PDB entry 6HZ7 | electron microscopy, 4.30 A resolution (low resolution: residue-level contacts below are approximate; hydrogen-bond / salt-bridge calls are withheld) | chains J and K of the 14 polymer chains in the assembly

# Chain J (and K)
Name: 5-methylcytosine-specific restriction enzyme B
From: Escherichia coli (strain K12)
Notes: EC 3.1.21.-; chain K of this document is another copy of the same molecule, construct and numbering; everything in this record applies to it too
Reference sequence: P15005 (MCRB_ECOLI), isoform P15005-2; residues 162-459 here correspond to UniProt positions 1-298 (UniProt number = residue number - 161)
Chain sequence (307 residues; numbered 162 to 468; the number before each row is that of its first residue):
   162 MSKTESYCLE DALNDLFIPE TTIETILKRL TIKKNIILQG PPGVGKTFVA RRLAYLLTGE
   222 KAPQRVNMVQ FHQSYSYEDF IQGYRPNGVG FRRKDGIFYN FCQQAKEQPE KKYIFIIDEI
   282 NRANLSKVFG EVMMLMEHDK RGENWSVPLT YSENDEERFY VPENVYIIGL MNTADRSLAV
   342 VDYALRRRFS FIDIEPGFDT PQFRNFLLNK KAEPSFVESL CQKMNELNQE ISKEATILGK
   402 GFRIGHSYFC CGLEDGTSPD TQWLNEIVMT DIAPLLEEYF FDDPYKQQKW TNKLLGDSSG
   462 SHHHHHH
Not modelled in the structure: 162-173, 458-468 (chain K: 162-172, 458-468)
Construct notes: expression tag (460-468)
Small-molecule neighbours:
  - GDP (guanosine-5'-diphosphate): Asp-176, Leu-177, Phe-178, Ile-179, Pro-202, Pro-203, Gly-204, Val-205, Gly-206, Lys-207, Thr-208, Phe-209, His-407, Ser-408, Cys-411, Cys-412
  - GMP-PNP (GNP; phosphoaminophosphonic acid-guanylate ester): Glu-298, Asp-300, Lys-301, Ala-345, Arg-348, Arg-349
Reported in the primary citation:
  - mutagenesis - R348A: decreased catalytic activity
  - mutagenesis - R283A: abolished catalytic activity on GTP (citing earlier work)

# Interface between chain J and chain K
Contacting residue pairs (33; chain J residue first):
  Arg-212(J) / Trp-306(K)
  Met-229(J) / Met-295(K)
  Met-229(J) / Trp-306(K)
  Val-230(J) / Met-295(K)
  Gln-231(J) / Met-295(K)
  Gln-231(J) / Glu-298(K)
  Gln-231(J) / Arg-348(K)
  Gln-231(J) / Arg-349(K)
  His-233(J) / Ser-287(K)
  His-233(J) / Gly-291(K)
  His-233(J) / Met-294(K)
  Ser-235(J) / Ser-287(K)
  Arg-246(J) / Thr-311(K)
  Arg-246(J) / Tyr-312(K)
  Pro-247(J) / Tyr-245(K)
  Pro-247(J) / Tyr-312(K)
  Asn-248(J) / Tyr-245(K)
  Asn-248(J) / Phe-252(K)
  Gly-249(J) / Tyr-245(K)
  Gly-249(J) / Phe-252(K)
  Val-250(J) / Phe-252(K)
  Gly-251(J) / Phe-252(K)
  Lys-255(J) / Leu-310(K)
  Lys-255(J) / Thr-311(K)
  Glu-280(J) / Tyr-344(K)
  Glu-280(J) / Arg-348(K)
  Arg-283(J) / Tyr-344(K)
  Asn-333(J) / Tyr-344(K)
  Asp-336(J) / Tyr-344(K)
  Glu-427(J) / Lys-189(K)
  Thr-431(J) / Arg-190(K)
  Thr-431(J) / Lys-194(K)
  Glu-439(J) / Arg-347(K)
Interface residues without a listed pair, chain J (24 interface residues in all): Thr-208, Gln-234, Arg-253, Asn-261
Interface residues without a listed pair, chain K (24 interface residues in all): Asn-285, Lys-288, Lys-301, Glu-314, Asp-316, Asp-343

# Overview
Chain J and chain K each contribute 24 residues to their interface. Ligands of chain J: GMP-PNP and GDP. The
paper reports that R348A of chain J reduces catalytic activity; R283A of chain J abolishes catalytic activity
on GTP.
Chain J and chain K are both 5-methylcytosine-specific restriction enzyme B (Escherichia coli (strain K12));
the structure, Structure of McrBC without DNA binding domains (Class 3), was determined by electron
microscopy, deposited together with 6HZ4, 6HZ5, 6HZ6, 6HZ8 and 6HZ9.
